4XLS - chains B and D of the 9 polymer chains in the assembly; structure by X-ray diffraction, 4.01 A resolution (low resolution: residue-level contacts below are approximate; hydrogen-bond / salt-bridge calls are withheld).

Chain B:
Molecule: DNA-directed RNA polymerase subunit alpha
Source organism: Thermus aquaticus
Notes: EC 2.7.7.6
Reference sequence: Q9KWU8 (RPOA_THEAQ); residue numbers follow UniProt; this construct covers 1-314
Chain sequence (314 residues; row label = number of the first residue in the row):
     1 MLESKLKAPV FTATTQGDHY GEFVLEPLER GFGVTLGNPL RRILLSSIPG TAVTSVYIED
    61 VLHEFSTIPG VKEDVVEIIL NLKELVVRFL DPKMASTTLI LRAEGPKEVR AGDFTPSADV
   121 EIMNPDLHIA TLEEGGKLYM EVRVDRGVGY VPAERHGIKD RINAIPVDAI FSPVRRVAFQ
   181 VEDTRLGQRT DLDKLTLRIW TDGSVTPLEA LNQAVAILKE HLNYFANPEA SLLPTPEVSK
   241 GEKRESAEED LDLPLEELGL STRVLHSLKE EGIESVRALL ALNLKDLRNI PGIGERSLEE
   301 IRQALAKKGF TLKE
Disordered / not traced: 1-6, 234-314

Chain D:
Molecule: DNA-directed RNA polymerase subunit beta'
Source organism: Thermus aquaticus
Notes: EC 2.7.7.6
Reference sequence: Q9KWU6 (RPOC_THEAQ); residue numbers follow UniProt; this construct covers 1-1524
Chain sequence (1524 residues; row label = number of the first residue in the row):
     1 MKKEVRKVRI ALASPEKIRS WSYGEVEKPE TINYRTLKPE RDGLFDERIF GPIKDYECAC
    61 GKYKRQRFEG KVCERCGVEV TRSIVRRYRM GHIELATPAA HIWFVKDVPS KIGTLLDLSA
   121 TELEQVLYFN KYIVLDPKGA VLDGVPVEKR QLLTDEEYRE LRYGKQETYP LPAGVDALVK
   181 DGEEVVKGQE LAPGVVSRMD GVALYRFPRR VRVDYLRKER AALRIPLSAW VEKEAYRPGE
   241 VLAELSEPYL FRAEESGVVE LKDLAEGHLI YLRQEEEVVA RYFLPAGMTP LVVEGEIVEV
   301 GQPLAEGKGL LRLPRHMTAK EVEAEEEGDS VHLTLFLEWT EPKDYKVAPH MNVIVPEGAK
   361 VQAGEKIVAA IDPEEEVIAE AEGVVHLHEP ASILVVKARV YPFEDDVEVT TGDRVAPGDV
   421 LADGGKVKSE IYGRVEVDLV RNVVRVVESY DIDARMGAEA IQELLKELDL EKLERELLEE
   481 MKHPSRARRA KARKRLEVVR AFLDSGNRPE WMILEAVPVL PPDLRPMVQV DGGRFATSDL
   541 NDLYRRLINR NNRLKKLLAQ GAPEIIIRNE KRMLQEAVDA VIDNGRRGSP VTNPGSERPL
   601 RSLTDILSGK QGRFRQNLLG KRVDYSGRSV IVVGPQLKLH QCGLPKRMAL ELFKPFLLKK
   661 MEEKAFAPNV KAARRMLERQ RDIKDEVWDA LEEVIHGKVV LLNRAPTLHR LGIQAFQPVL
   721 VEGQSIQLHP LVCEAFNADF DGDQMAVHVP LSSFAQAEAR IQMLSAHNLL SPASGEPLAK
   781 PSRDIILGLY YITQVRKEKK GAGMAFATPE EALAAYERGE VALNAPIVVA GRETSVGRLK
   841 FVFANPDEAL LAVAHGLLDL QDVVTVRYLG RRLETSPGRI LFARIVGEAV GDEKVAQELI
   901 QMDVPQEKNS LKDLVYQAFL RLGMEKTARL LDALKYYGFT LSTTSGITIG IDDAVIPEEK
   961 QRYLEEADRK LRQIEQAYEM GFLTDRERYD QVIQLWTETT EKVTQAVFKN FEENYPFNPL
  1021 YVMAQSGARG NPQQIRQLCG MRGLMQKPSG ETFEVPVRSS FREGLTVLEY FISSHGARKG
  1081 GADTALRTAD SGYLTRKLVD VAHEIVVREA DCGTTNYISV PLFQMDEVTR TLRLRKRSDI
  1141 ESGLYGRVLA REVEALGRRL EEGRYLSLED VHFLIKAAEA GEVREVPVRS PLTCQTRYGV
  1201 CQKCYGYDLS MARPVSIGEA VGVVAAESIG EPGTQLTMRT FHTGGVAVGT DITQGLPRVI
  1261 ELFEARRPKA KAVISEIDGV VRIEEGEDRL SVFVESEGFS KEYKLPKDAR LLVKDGDYVE
  1321 AGQPLTRGAI DPHQLLEAKG PEAVERYLVD EIQKVYRAQG VKLHDKHIEI VVRQMLKYVE
  1381 VTDPGDSRLL EGQVLEKWDV EALNERLIAE GKVPVAWKPL LMGVTKSALS TKSWLSAASF
  1441 QNTTHVLTEA AIAGKKDELI GLKENVILGR LIPAGTGSDF VRFTQVVDQR TLKAIEEARK
  1501 EAVEAKEKEA PRRPVRREQP GKGL
Disordered / not traced: 1, 1239-1252, 1506-1524
Metal / ion sites: Zn2+ site 1: Cys58, Cys60, Cys73, Cys76; Mg2+: Asp739, Asp741, Asp743; Zn2+ site 2: Cys1112, Cys1194, Cys1201, Cys1204
UniProt features mapped onto this chain:
  - binding site (Zn(2+)): Cys58, Cys60, Cys73, Cys76, Cys1112, Cys1194, Cys1201, Cys1204
  - binding site (Mg(2+)): Asp739, Asp741, Asp743

How chain B and chain D interact:
Pairs across the interface (30):
  Leu45(B) - Leu851(D)
  Ser46(B) - His855(D)
  Asp74(B) - Arg872(D)
  Glu77(B) - Arg867(D)
  Glu77(B) - Arg872(D)
  Leu80(B) - Val842(D)
  Leu80(B) - Ala844(D)
  Leu80(B) - Arg867(D)
  Asn81(B) - Arg867(D)
  Lys83(B) - Val842(D)
  Lys83(B) - Glu848(D)
  Glu84(B) - Ala844(D)
  Glu84(B) - Asn845(D)
  Glu84(B) - Arg867(D)
  Gly149(B) - His855(D)
  Tyr150(B) - Glu848(D)
  Tyr150(B) - His855(D)
  Pro152(B) - Leu857(D)
  Glu154(B) - Glu817(D)
  Glu154(B) - Lys840(D)
  Arg155(B) - Leu857(D)
  Asp168(B) - Val842(D)
  Arg176(B) - Arg884(D)
  Arg176(B) - Tyr937(D)
  Gln180(B) - Tyr936(D)
  Arg185(B) - Glu692(D)
  Gln188(B) - Asp685(D)
  Arg189(B) - Glu722(D)
  Thr190(B) - Glu722(D)
  Trp200(B) - Arg884(D)
Interface residues without a listed pair, chain B (28 interface residues in all): Arg41, Phe65, Val76, Arg175, Asp183, Gly187, Arg198
Interface residues without a listed pair, chain D (27 interface residues in all): Gln636, Trp688, Asp689, Pro809, Phe843, Asp847, Leu850, Ala852, Ala854, Glu888

Summary:
28 residues of chain B face 27 of chain D across their interface. Cys58(D), Cys60(D), Cys73(D) and Cys76(D)
coordinate Zn2+ site 1. Curated annotation (UniProt) lists 8 Zn2+-binding residues and 3 Mg2+-binding residues
on chain D.
Chain B is DNA-directed RNA polymerase subunit alpha and chain D is DNA-directed RNA polymerase subunit beta',
both from Thermus aquaticus; the structure, Crystal structure of T. aquaticus transcription initiation complex
with CarD containing upstream fork promoter, was determined by X-ray diffraction together with 4XLR and 4XAX
from the same study.
